PDB entry 8BFO | X-ray diffraction, 1.99 A resolution | chain A

[Chain A]
Protein: 3C-like proteinase nsp5
Source organism: Severe acute respiratory syndrome coronavirus 2
Notes: EC 3.4.22.69
UniProt: P0DTD1 (R1AB_SARS2); residues 1-305 here correspond to UniProt positions 3264-3568 (UniProt number = residue number + 3263)
Amino-acid sequence (305 residues; numbered 1 to 305; the number before each row is that of its first residue):
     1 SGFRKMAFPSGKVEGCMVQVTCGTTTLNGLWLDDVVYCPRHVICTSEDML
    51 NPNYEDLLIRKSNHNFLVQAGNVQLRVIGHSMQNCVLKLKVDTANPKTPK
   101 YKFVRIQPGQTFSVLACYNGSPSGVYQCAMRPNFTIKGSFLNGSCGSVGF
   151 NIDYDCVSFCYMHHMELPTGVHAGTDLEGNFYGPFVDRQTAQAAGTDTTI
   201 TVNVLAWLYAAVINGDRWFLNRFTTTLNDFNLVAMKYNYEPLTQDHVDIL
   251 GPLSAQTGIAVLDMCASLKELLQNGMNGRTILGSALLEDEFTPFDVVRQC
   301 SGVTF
Swiss-Prot annotation at these positions:
  - active site: His41 (For 3CL-PRO activity), Cys145 (Nucleophile)
  - cross-link (Glycyl lysine isopeptide (Lys-Gly)): Lys5 (interchain with G-Cter in ubiquitin), Lys90 (interchain with G-Cter in ubiquitin)
From the paper describing this entry:
  - catalytic residues: His41 (from molecular simulation)

[Summary]
UniProt lists active-site residues His41 and Cys145. The paper reports the catalytic residue His41.
Chain A is 3C-like proteinase nsp5 (Severe acute respiratory syndrome coronavirus 2); the structure, Structure
of the apo form of Mpro from SARS-CoV-2, was determined by X-ray diffraction (same publication as 8BFQ, 8BGA
and 8BGD).
